PDB entry 6DV0 | X-ray diffraction, 1.20 A resolution | chains A and B

# Chain A (and B)
Protein: Protease
Organism: Human immunodeficiency virus 1
Notes: chain B of this document is another copy of the same molecule, construct and numbering; everything in this record applies to it too
UniProtKB: Q5RZ08 (Q5RZ08_9HIV1); residue numbers follow UniProt; this construct covers 1-99
Chain sequence (99 residues; numbered 1 to 99; the number before each row is that of its first residue):
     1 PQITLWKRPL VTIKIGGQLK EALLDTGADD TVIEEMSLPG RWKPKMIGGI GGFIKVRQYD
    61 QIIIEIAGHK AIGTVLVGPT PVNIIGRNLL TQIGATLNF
Sequence notes: engineered mutation Lys-7 (Gln in Q5RZ08), Ile-33 (Leu in Q5RZ08), Ile-63 (Leu in Q5RZ08), Ala-67 (Cys in Q5RZ08), Ala-95 (Cys in Q5RZ08)
Metal / ion sites: Na+ near Asp-60 (its only coordinating residue here)
Residues lining bound ligands: GA8 (tert-butyl [(4S)-6-{[(2S,3R)-3-hydroxy-4-{[(4-methoxyphenyl)sulfonyl](2-methylpropyl)amino}-1-phenylbutan-2-yl]carbamoyl}-3,4-dihydro-2H-1-benzothiopyran-4-yl]carbamate): Arg-8, Leu-23, Asp-25, Gly-27, Ala-28, Asp-29, Asp-30, Val-32, Ile-47, Gly-48, Gly-49, Ile-50, Pro-81, Val-82, Ile-84
What the authors report for this chain:
  - binding site for GA8: Arg-8, Asp-29, Asp-30, Ile-47, Gly-48, Phe-53, Pro-81, Val-82

# Chain A / chain B interface
Residue-residue contacts - 99 pairs, chain A then chain B:
  Pro-1(A) with Leu-97(B); Asn-98(B); Phe-99(B), hydrogen bond (backbone-backbone)
  Gln-2(A) with Thr-96(B); Leu-97(B); Asn-98(B)
  Ile-3(A) with Thr-96(B); Leu-97(B), hydrogen bond (backbone-backbone); Phe-99(B), hydrophobic
  Leu-5(A) with Thr-26(B); Arg-87(B), hydrogen bond (backbone-side chain); Thr-91(B); Ala-95(B)
  Trp-6(A) with Arg-87(B), hydrogen bond (backbone-side chain); Thr-91(B)
  Lys-7(A) with Arg-87(B)
  Arg-8(A) with Asp-29(B), salt bridge; Arg-87(B)
  Pro-9(A) with Thr-26(B); Arg-87(B)
  Leu-23(A) with Gly-27(B)
  Leu-24(A) with Thr-26(B), hydrogen bond (backbone-side chain); Leu-97(B), hydrophobic
  Asp-25(A) with Asp-25(B); Thr-26(B); Gly-27(B), hydrogen bond (side chain-backbone)
  Thr-26(A) with Leu-5(B); Pro-9(B); Leu-24(B), hydrogen bond (side chain-backbone); Asp-25(B); Thr-26(B), hydrogen bond (side chain-backbone); Leu-97(B)
  Gly-27(A) with Leu-23(B); Asp-25(B), hydrogen bond (backbone-side chain)
  Asp-29(A) with Arg-8(B), salt bridge
  Gly-48(A) with Ile-50(B)
  Gly-49(A) with Ile-50(B); Pro-81(B)
  Ile-50(A) with Ile-47(B), hydrophobic; Gly-49(B); Ile-50(B), hydrogen bond (backbone-backbone); Gly-51(B), hydrogen bond (backbone-backbone); Gly-52(B); Ile-54(B); Thr-80(B); Pro-81(B)
  Gly-51(A) with Ile-50(B), hydrogen bond (backbone-backbone); Gly-51(B); Gly-52(B); Ile-54(B)
  Gly-52(A) with Ile-50(B); Gly-51(B)
  Ile-54(A) with Ile-50(B); Gly-51(B)
  His-69(A) with Phe-99(B)
  Thr-80(A) with Ile-50(B)
  Pro-81(A) with Gly-49(B); Ile-50(B)
  Ile-84(A) with Ile-50(B), hydrophobic
  Arg-87(A) with Leu-5(B), hydrogen bond (side chain-backbone); Trp-6(B), hydrogen bond (side chain-backbone); Lys-7(B), hydrogen bond (side chain-backbone); Arg-8(B); Pro-9(B)
  Leu-90(A) with Leu-5(B), hydrophobic
  Thr-91(A) with Leu-5(B); Trp-6(B)
  Gln-92(A) with Trp-6(B)
  Ile-93(A) with Phe-99(B)
  Gly-94(A) with Asn-98(B); Phe-99(B)
  Ala-95(A) with Leu-5(B); Asn-98(B); Phe-99(B), hydrophobic
  Thr-96(A) with Gln-2(B); Ile-3(B); Thr-4(B); Thr-96(B); Leu-97(B); Asn-98(B), hydrogen bond (backbone-backbone)
  Leu-97(A) with Pro-1(B); Gln-2(B); Ile-3(B), hydrogen bond (backbone-backbone); Leu-24(B), hydrophobic; Thr-26(B); Thr-96(B)
  Asn-98(A) with Pro-1(B); Gln-2(B); Gly-94(B); Ala-95(B); Thr-96(B), hydrogen bond (backbone-backbone); Asn-98(B)
  Phe-99(A) with Pro-1(B), hydrogen bond (backbone-backbone); Ile-3(B), hydrophobic; Leu-24(B), hydrophobic; His-69(B); Ile-93(B); Gly-94(B); Ala-95(B), hydrophobic
Also at the interface, not in a pair above, chain A (41 interface residues in all): Thr-4, Val-32, Ile-47, Phe-53, Ala-67, Pro-79
Also at the interface, not in a pair above, chain B (40 interface residues in all): Val-32, Gly-48, Phe-53, Ala-67, Pro-79, Ile-84, Leu-90

# Overview
41 residues of chain A face 40 of chain B across their interface, with 19 hydrogen bonds and 2 salt bridges.
Among the polar pairs are Arg-8(A)/Asp-29(B), Leu-5(A)/Arg-87(B) and Trp-6(A)/Arg-87(B). Chain A binds
compound GA8. The paper reports a binding site for GA8 at Arg-8(A), Asp-29(A) and Asp-30(A) among others.
Chain A and chain B are both Protease (Human immunodeficiency virus 1); the structure, HIV-1 wild type
protease with GRL-02815A, a thiochroman heterocycle with (S)-Boc-amine functionality as the P2 ligand, was
determined by X-ray diffraction (same publication as 6DV4).
